Entry 6UTX (X-ray diffraction, 4.05 A resolution (low resolution: residue-level contacts below are approximate; hydrogen-bond / salt-bridge calls are withheld)); this record covers chains AAA and BBB of the 8 polymer chains in the assembly.

== Chain AAA (and BBB) ==
Name: DNA-directed RNA polymerase subunit alpha
Organism: Escherichia coli
Notes: EC 2.7.7.6; chain BBB of this document is another copy of the same molecule, construct and numbering; everything in this record applies to it too
Reference sequence: P0A7Z4 (RPOA_ECOLI); numbering as in UniProt (aligned over 1-235)
Chain sequence (242 residues; each row starts with the number of its first residue; numbers below 1 keep their minus sign (Ala-6 is residue -6)):
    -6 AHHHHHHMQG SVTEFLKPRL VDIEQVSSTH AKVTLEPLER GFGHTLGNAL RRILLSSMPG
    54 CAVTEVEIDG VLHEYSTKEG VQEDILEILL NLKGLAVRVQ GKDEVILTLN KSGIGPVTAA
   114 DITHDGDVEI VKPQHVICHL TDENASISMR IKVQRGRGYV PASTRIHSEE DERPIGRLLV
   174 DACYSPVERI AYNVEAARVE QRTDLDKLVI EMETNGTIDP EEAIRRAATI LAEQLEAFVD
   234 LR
Disordered / not traced: -6 to 5 (chain BBB: -6 to 5, 234-235)
Differences from the reference sequence: expression tag (-6 to 0)
Swiss-Prot annotation at these positions:
  - region: Glu162 to Glu165 (Required for interaction with Crp at class II promoters)
  - mutagenesis: Arg45 (R45C: In rpoA112; temperature-sensitive, blocks RNA polymerase assembly), Glu162 to Glu165 (5-fold decrease in CRP-class II promoter-dependent transcription), Glu165 (E165K: 5-fold decrease in CRP-class II promoter-dependent transcription), Arg191 (R191C: In rpoA101; temperature-sensitive)

== Interface between chain AAA and chain BBB ==
Residue-residue contacts (49; chain AAA residue first):
  Thr6(AAA) - Ile223(BBB)
  Phe8(AAA) - Glu226(BBB)
  Leu9(AAA) - Gln227(BBB)
  Lys10(AAA) - Glu226(BBB)
  Lys10(AAA) - Gln227(BBB)
  Pro11(AAA) - Gln227(BBB)
  Pro11(AAA) - Ala230(BBB)
  Arg12(AAA) - Ala230(BBB)
  Glu32(AAA) - Arg150(BBB)
  Arg33(AAA) - Ser49(BBB)
  Gly34(AAA) - Arg45(BBB)
  Phe35(AAA) - Ile46(BBB)
  Phe35(AAA) - Ser50(BBB)
  His37(AAA) - Arg45(BBB)
  Thr38(AAA) - Ala42(BBB)
  Thr38(AAA) - Arg45(BBB)
  Thr38(AAA) - Ile46(BBB)
  Leu39(AAA) - Leu224(BBB)
  Ala42(AAA) - Thr38(BBB)
  Ala42(AAA) - Ala42(BBB)
  Arg45(AAA) - Gly34(BBB)
  Arg45(AAA) - His37(BBB)
  Arg45(AAA) - Thr38(BBB)
  Ile46(AAA) - Phe35(BBB)
  Ser50(AAA) - Phe35(BBB)
  Arg150(AAA) - Glu7(BBB)
  Arg150(AAA) - Glu32(BBB)
  Arg195(AAA) - Arg150(BBB)
  Arg218(AAA) - Phe231(BBB)
  Arg218(AAA) - Val232(BBB)
  Arg218(AAA) - Asp233(BBB)
  Ala221(AAA) - Leu228(BBB)
  Ala221(AAA) - Phe231(BBB)
  Thr222(AAA) - Asp233(BBB)
  Ala225(AAA) - Leu228(BBB)
  Glu226(AAA) - Phe8(BBB)
  Glu226(AAA) - Lys10(BBB)
  Gln227(AAA) - Leu9(BBB)
  Gln227(AAA) - Pro11(BBB)
  Leu228(AAA) - Leu228(BBB)
  Ala230(AAA) - Pro11(BBB)
  Phe231(AAA) - Pro11(BBB)
  Phe231(AAA) - Leu28(BBB)
  Phe231(AAA) - Ala221(BBB)
  Leu234(AAA) - Arg12(BBB)
  Leu234(AAA) - Leu13(BBB)
  Arg235(AAA) - Leu13(BBB)
  Arg235(AAA) - Glu214(BBB)
  Arg235(AAA) - Arg218(BBB)
Also at the interface, not in a pair above, chain AAA (36 interface residues in all): Glu7, Leu28, Leu31, Ser49, Ile217, Ile223
Also at the interface, not in a pair above, chain BBB (34 interface residues in all): Thr6, Leu39, Glu229

== In short ==
The interface between chain AAA and chain BBB involves 36 residues on one side and 34 on the other. Curated
annotation (UniProt) lists 6 mutagenesis sites on chain AAA.
Chain AAA and chain BBB are both DNA-directed RNA polymerase subunit alpha (Escherichia coli); the structure,
E. coli sigma-S transcription initiation complex with an empty bubble ("Old" crystal), was determined by X-ray
diffraction (same publication as 6UTV, 6UTW, 6UTY, 6UTZ, 6UU0, 6UU1 and 11 further entries).
